6FBG - chains A and B of the 3 polymer chains in the assembly; structure by X-ray diffraction, 1.70 A resolution.

Chain A:
Molecule: DNA polymerase I, thermostable
Source organism: Thermus aquaticus
Notes: EC 2.7.7.7
UniProt: P19821 (DPO1_THEAQ); residues 293-832 here = UniProt positions 293-832
Sequence (541 residues; each row starts with the number of its first residue):
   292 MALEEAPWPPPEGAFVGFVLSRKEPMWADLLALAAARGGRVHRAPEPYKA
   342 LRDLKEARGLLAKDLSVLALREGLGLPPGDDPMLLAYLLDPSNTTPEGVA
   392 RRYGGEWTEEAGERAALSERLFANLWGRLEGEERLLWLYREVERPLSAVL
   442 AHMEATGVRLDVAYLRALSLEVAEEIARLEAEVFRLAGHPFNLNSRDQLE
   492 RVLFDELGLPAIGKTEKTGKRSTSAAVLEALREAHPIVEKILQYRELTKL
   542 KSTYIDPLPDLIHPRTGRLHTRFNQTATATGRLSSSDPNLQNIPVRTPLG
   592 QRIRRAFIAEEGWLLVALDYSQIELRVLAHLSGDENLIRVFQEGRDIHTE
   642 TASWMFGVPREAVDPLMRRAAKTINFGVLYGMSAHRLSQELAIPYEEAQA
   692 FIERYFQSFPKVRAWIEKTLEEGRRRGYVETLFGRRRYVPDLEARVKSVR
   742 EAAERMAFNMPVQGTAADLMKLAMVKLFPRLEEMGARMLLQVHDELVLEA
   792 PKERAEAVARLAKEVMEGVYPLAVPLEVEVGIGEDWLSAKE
Disordered / not traced: 292-293, 832
Construct notes: initiating methionine (292)
Metal / ion sites: Mn2+ site 1: Asp-610, Tyr-611, Asp-785 (together with XG4); Mn2+ site 2: Asp-610, Asp-785 (together with XG4) (shared with DC112(B) of chain B)
Residues lining bound ligands: XG4 (2'-deoxy-5'-O-[(R)-hydroxy{[(R)-hydroxy(phosphonooxy)phosphoryl]amino}phosphoryl]guanosine): Arg-573, Asp-610, Tyr-611, Ser-612, Gln-613, Ile-614, Glu-615, His-639, Arg-659, Lys-663, Thr-664, Phe-667, Tyr-671, Asn-750, Asp-785
From the paper describing this entry:
  - Mn2+ coordination: Asp-610, Tyr-611, Asp-785
  - binding site for XG4: Lys-663
  - conformationally variable residues (side-chain flip): Arg-660
  - catalytic residues: Lys-663 (citing earlier work)

Chain B:
Molecule: 12-nt DNA strand
Sequence (12 nucleotides; row label = number of the first residue in the row):
   101 GACCACAXCGGC
Modified positions: D4B ([(2R,3S,5R)-5-[4-azanyl-5-[2-(4-ethynylphenyl)ethynyl]-2-oxidanylidene-pyrimidin-1-yl]-3-oxidanyl-oxolan-2-yl]methyl dihydrogen phosphate) at position 108
Metal / ion sites: Mn2+: DC112 (together with XG4) (shared with Asp-610(A), Asp-785(A) of chain A)

How chain A and chain B interact:
Residue-residue contacts (39):
  Arg-487(A) with DA107(B), hydrogen bond to the phosphate; D4B_108(B), salt bridge to the phosphate
  Thr-506(A) with DA107(B), hydrogen bond to the phosphate; D4B_108(B), phosphate contact
  Glu-507(A) with DA107(B), phosphate contact; D4B_108(B), base contact
  Lys-508(A) with DC106(B), phosphate contact; DA107(B), hydrogen bond to the phosphate
  Thr-509(A) with DC106(B), phosphate contact; DA107(B), hydrogen bond to the phosphate
  Ser-513(A) with D4B_108(B), hydrogen bond to the phosphate
  Thr-514(A) with D4B_108(B), hydrogen bond to the phosphate
  Ser-515(A) with D4B_108(B), phosphate contact; DC109(B), phosphate contact
  Ala-516(A) with DC109(B), hydrogen bond to the phosphate
  Arg-536(A) with D4B_108(B), hydrogen bond to the phosphate; DC109(B), salt bridge to the phosphate
  Lys-540(A) with DC109(B), hydrogen bond to the base; DG110(B), sugar contact
  Leu-541(A) with DG110(B), sugar contact
  Tyr-545(A) with DG110(B), sugar contact
  Arg-573(A) with DG111(B), base contact; DC112(B), hydrogen bond to the base
  Gln-582(A) with DG111(B), sugar contact
  Asn-583(A) with DG110(B), hydrogen bond to the base; DG111(B), sugar contact
  Ile-584(A) with DG111(B), sugar contact
  Pro-585(A) with DG110(B), phosphate contact; DG111(B), phosphate contact
  Val-586(A) with DG111(B), hydrogen bond to the phosphate; DC112(B), phosphate contact
  Arg-587(A) with DG110(B), salt bridge to the phosphate; DG111(B), salt bridge to the phosphate
  Arg-595(A) with DG111(B), phosphate contact
  Arg-660(A) with DC112(B), salt bridge to the phosphate
  Lys-663(A) with DC112(B), base contact
  Val-783(A) with DC112(B), sugar contact
  His-784(A) with DC112(B), sugar contact
  Asp-785(A) with DC112(B), phosphate contact
Other interface residues (no listed pair), chain A (30 interface residues in all): Gly-510, Glu-537, Asn-580, Asp-610

Overview:
30 residues of chain A and 7 residues of chain B are in contact; the contacts include 12 hydrogen bonds and 5
salt bridges. Polar pairs include Lys-540(A)/DC109(B), Arg-573(A)/DC112(B) and Asn-583(A)/DG110(B). Ligands of
chain A: compound XG4. From the paper: the catalytic residue Lys-663(A); a binding site for XG4 at Lys-663(A).
Chain A is DNA polymerase I, thermostable (Thermus aquaticus) and chain B is a 12-nt DNA strand; the
structure, KlenTaq DNA polymerase processing a modified primer - bearing the modification upstream at the
fifth primer ..., was determined by X-ray diffraction, deposited together with 6FBC, 6FBD, 6FBE, 6FBF, 6FBH
and 6FBI.
